1LY9 - chain A; structure by X-ray diffraction, 2.00 A resolution.

Chain A:
Protein: Peroxidase
Source organism: Coprinopsis cinerea
Notes: EC 1.11.1.7
Reference sequence: P28314 (PER_COPCI); residues 1-343 here correspond to UniProt positions 21-363 (UniProt number = residue number + 20)
Chain sequence (343 residues; each row starts with the number of its first residue):
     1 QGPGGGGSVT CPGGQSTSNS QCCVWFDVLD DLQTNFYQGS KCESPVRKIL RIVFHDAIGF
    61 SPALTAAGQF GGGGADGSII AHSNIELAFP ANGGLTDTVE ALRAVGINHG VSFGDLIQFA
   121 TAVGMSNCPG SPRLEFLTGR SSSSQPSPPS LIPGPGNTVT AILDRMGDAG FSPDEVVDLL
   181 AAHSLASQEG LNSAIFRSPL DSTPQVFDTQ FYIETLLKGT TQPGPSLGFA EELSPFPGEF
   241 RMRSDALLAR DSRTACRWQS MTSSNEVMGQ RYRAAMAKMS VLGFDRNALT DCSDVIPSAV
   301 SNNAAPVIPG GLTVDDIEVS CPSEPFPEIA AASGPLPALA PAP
Disordered / not traced: 1-7
Sequence notes: engineered mutation Ser142 (Asn162 in P28314), Ala331 (Thr351 in P28314), Ala338 (Ser358 in P28314)
Cystine bridges: Cys11-Cys23, Cys22-Cys292, Cys42-Cys128, Cys256-Cys321
Bound ions: Ca2+ site 1: Asp56, Gly74, Asp76, Ser78; heme Fe near His183 (its only coordinating residue here); Ca2+ site 2: Ser184, Asp201, Thr203, Val206, Asp208
Small-molecule neighbours: heme (HEM): Arg47, Lys48, Leu50, Arg51, Phe54, Pro153, Gly154, Pro155, Ile162, Met166, Val176, Leu179, Leu180, Ala182, His183, Leu185, Ala186, Ser187, Gln188, Glu189, Gly190, Leu191, Met242, Ser244, Tyr272, Met276

Overview:
Bound to chain A: heme. The Ca2+ site 1 is built by Asp56, Gly74, Asp76 and Ser78. Ser184, Asp201, Thr203,
Val206 and Asp208 coordinate Ca2+ site 2.
Chain A is Peroxidase (Coprinopsis cinerea); the structure, The impact of the physical and chemical
environment on the molecular structure of Coprinus cinereus peroxidase, was determined by X-ray diffraction
(same publication as 1H3J, 1LYC and 1LYK).
